4W4U - chains C and E of the 4 polymer chains in the assembly; structure by X-ray diffraction, 2.80 A resolution.

== Chain C ==
Name: SAGA-associated factor 11
From: Saccharomyces cerevisiae
UniProt: N1NXA6 (N1NXA6_YEASC); residue numbers follow UniProt; this construct covers 1-99
Chain sequence (99 residues; numbered 1 to 99; the number before each row is that of its first residue):
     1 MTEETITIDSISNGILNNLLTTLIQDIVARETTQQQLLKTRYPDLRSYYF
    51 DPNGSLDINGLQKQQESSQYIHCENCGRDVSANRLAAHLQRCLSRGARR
Disordered / not traced: 1-4, 64-99

== Chain E ==
Name: SAGA-associated factor 73
From: Saccharomyces cerevisiae
UniProt: P53165 (SGF73_YEAST); residue numbers follow UniProt; this construct covers 1-96
Chain sequence (96 residues; numbered 1 to 96; the number before each row is that of its first residue):
     1 MRSGDAEIKGIKPKVIEEYSLSQGSGPSNDSWKSLMSSAKDTPLQYDHMN
    51 RESLKKAFNPNAQLIEDPLDKPIQYRVCEKCGKPLALTAIVDHLEN
Disordered / not traced: 1, 20-29, 96
Sequence notes: engineered mutation A57 (Tyr in P53165)
Ion coordination: Zn2+: C78, C81, H93
UniProt features mapped onto this chain:
  - binding site (Zn(2+)): C78, C81, H93
From the paper describing this entry:
  - mutagenesis - Y57A: abolished catalytic activity
  - mutagenesis - N61D: decreased catalytic activity
  - mutagenesis - E79A, K83A: unchanged catalytic activity on Ub-AMC
  - mutagenesis - Y57A (Tm 34 degC), N59D (Tm 44 degC): decreased stability
  - mutagenesis - E79A: unchanged stability
  - conformationally variable residues (side-chain flip): K56
  - mutagenesis - Y57A, N59D: decreased catalytic activity on K48-linked diubiquitin
  - mutagenesis - E79A: unchanged catalytic activity on K48-linked diubiquitin

== How chain C and chain E interact ==
Residue-residue contacts (15):
  T5(C) with E7(E)
  I6(C) with E7(E); I8(E), hydrogen bond (backbone-backbone)
  T7(C) with G4(E), hydrogen bond (side chain-backbone); D5(E); A6(E); I8(E)
  I8(C) with S3(E); G4(E); A6(E); I8(E)
  D9(C) with G4(E), hydrogen bond (backbone-backbone); D5(E), hydrogen bond (side chain-backbone)
  I11(C) with I8(E), hydrophobic
  Q34(C) with P72(E)
Interface residues without a listed pair, chain C (8 interface residues in all): R30
Interface residues without a listed pair, chain E (9 interface residues in all): D67, D70

== In short ==
8 residues of chain C and 9 residues of chain E are in contact; the contacts include 4 hydrogen bonds. Among
the polar pairs are T7(C)-G4(E), D9(C)-D5(E) and I6(C)-I8(E). The paper reports that Y57A and N59D of chain E
reduce stability; conformational variability at K56(E); 5 substitutions were tested in all.
Chain C is SAGA-associated factor 11 and chain E is SAGA-associated factor 73, both from Saccharomyces
cerevisiae; the structure, Structure of yeast SAGA DUBm with Sgf73 Y57A mutant at 2.8 angstroms resolution,
was determined by X-ray diffraction.
